Entry 6YW5 (electron microscopy, 2.85 A resolution); this record covers chains II and aa of the 38 polymer chains in the assembly.

Chain II:
Molecule: uS9m
Source organism: Neurospora crassa OR74A
UniProt: Q7S7R6 (RT09_NEUCR); residue numbers follow UniProt; this construct covers 1-315
Chain sequence (315 residues; each row starts with the number of its first residue):
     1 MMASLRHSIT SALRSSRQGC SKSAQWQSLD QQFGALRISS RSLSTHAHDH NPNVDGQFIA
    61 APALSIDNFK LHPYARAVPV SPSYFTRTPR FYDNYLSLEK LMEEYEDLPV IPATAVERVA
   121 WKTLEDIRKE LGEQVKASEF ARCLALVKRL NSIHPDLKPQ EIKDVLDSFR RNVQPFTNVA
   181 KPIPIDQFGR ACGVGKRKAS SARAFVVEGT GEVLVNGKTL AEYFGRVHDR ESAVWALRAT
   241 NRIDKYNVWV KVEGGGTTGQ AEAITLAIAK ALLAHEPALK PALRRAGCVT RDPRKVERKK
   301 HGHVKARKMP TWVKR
Not modelled in the structure: 1-68

Chain aa:
Molecule: 16S rRNA
Source organism: Neurospora crassa OR74A
Sequence (1864 nucleotides; each row starts with the number of its first residue):
     1 GAUGUAAUAA AAAAAAUUUU UUUUAAUUUU AUAUUACAUC AAUAAAAAUA GAUGAGUUUG
    61 GUGAUGGCUC UGAUUGAACA CUGUCCAAAU ACUUGACACA UGCUAAUCGA ACGUUUAAUU
   121 UUGGCCUAAG AAAGGGGUUU CAUCGUGGCU UAAGCUAAGG GGUUUAUUGU GGCUUAAGCU
   181 AAGGUUUAAU CUUUGACUUA AGCGGGUGUU UUAGGGGAAC UUGUGCCCCU AAAACCUCUU
   241 AAUUAAAAGU GGUGUACAGG UGAGUAUAAU AUUUUUUCGC UUAACUUAAA GUGAAGGCAA
   301 AUCCUUCAUA UUGCAAAAGG AUAUCUUAGG CACCUGUUGA AAGGGGCCUA CUUAUAUUAU
   361 AUCCGCUUUA AGAGGAUGAG AAAAGUUUCA GAGAUAGGUA GUUGUUAAGG UCAUGGCUUA
   421 ACAAGCCAAU AAUUCUCUUA GUCGAAGCUG AAAAGGCUGA UCGACCACAU UGGGAAUGAA
   481 AAAAUCCCAA GGCAAAUAGG UACAGCAGUG AGGAAUCUUG GUCAAUGGGC CCACGCCUGA
   541 ACUGGUAACU UGGAGGAAUG AGGGGUCAAC UUUGCAAAUG GAUGAGUGAU CGUUAGAAGA
   601 UCCUUAGUCC CCUGGUCUUC UUGACACAUG AGGUAUAUAC UUCUAGUCCA UAUUGGGGGG
   661 AGACUCCACG UCGAUUUAUC GAGUAAAAUU CUGUAUACAU AUUGAUAAUG ACAAUAUGUA
   721 CAUUUGUCUU GACUAAUUAC GUGCCAGCAG UCGCGGCAAU ACGUAAGAGA CUAGUGUUAA
   781 UCAUCAUAAA UAGGUUUAAA GGGUACUCAG ACGGAAAAAU UCGCCCAAAU AUAGGGGACA
   841 AUUUUUCUAG AGUUUUAUGU AAGAAGGUCG UACUCUAGAG UGGAGAGAUA AAAUUCUGUG
   901 AUACCUAGGG GACGGGUAAA GGCGAAGGCA AUCUUUUAUG UAAAAACUGA CGUCGAAGGA
   961 CGAAGGCAAA GGGAACAAAA AGGAUUAGAU ACCCCAGUAG UCUUUGCAGA CAAUUAUGAA
  1021 UGCCAUAGGU UAGAUUUUUA AUUUAGUCUA UAAAUGAAAG UGUAAGCAUU UCACCUCAAG
  1081 AGUAAGGCGG CAACGCAGGA ACUGAAAUCA CUAGACCGUU UCUGACACCA GCAAUGAAGU
  1141 AUGUUAUUUA AUUCGGUGAC CCACGAAAAA CCUUACCACA AUUUGAAUAU UAAUAAUAAU
  1201 GAUAUUAUUU UUUAUGCUUG AUAUGGCAAG CACUCAAUUU UCCCCUCCCC GUAGGUUUGC
  1261 CGCGGGGGGG GAGAAAAAAG AAAAAUAAUG GAUAAUAUAG UAAAUACCAU AUUCCAACUA
  1321 UAUUUAAUUA UUAAUACAAG UGUUGCACGG CUGUCUUCAG UUGAUGUUGC GAAACUGUGG
  1381 UUCGUUCCAU GGAAUUAACG UAAACCCUUG CUUUAUUUGU AAAUAUUAUA AAGCAGUUCA
  1441 CCUUUAUAUA GGAAAUGAUA AAAGGGAUCA AGACAAGUCA UCAUGGCCUA AAUAUUGUGG
  1501 GCUAUAGACG UGCCACAUUU UCCUAAACAA AGAGAUGCAA AAAUGUGAAU UUUAGCUAAU
  1561 CUCAAAAAAU AGGAUAAAAA UAUACAAGGA UUGUAGUCUG AAAUUCGACU GCAUGAAUAA
  1621 GAAAUUGCUA GUAAUCGUGA AUCACCAUGA CACGGUGAAU AUUCCCUCGG AUUGGUACUA
  1681 ACCACUCGUC ACAUGCUGAA AGGAGUGCGU GCAAUAAGUU UGCUUUUCUG UUAUAAGUAA
  1741 GUAGACAUAU AGGUUUAGAU GUUAUAAUAG GAUCCUUCGU AUGCGCGGCU CUGAUUAGUG
  1801 UUAAGUCGAA AUACGGUUCG UGUAGUGGAA GUUGCACGGG ACUUAUCAAU GUUGAACAAU
  1861 ACGA
Not modelled in the structure: 1-47, 126-236, 327-358, 563-667, 1195-1328
Bound ions: K+ site 1: U58, G753; Mg2+ site 1: U93, G262; K+ site 2: C257, A484; K+ site 3: G262, G264, G441; Mg2+ site 2: A263, G264, G441; Mg2+ site 3: G293, G319; Mg2+ site 4: U402, C417; Mg2+ site 5 near A460 (its only coordinating residue here); Mg2+ site 6: C503, A504; K+ site 4: C523, U526, G527; Mg2+ site 7 near A524 (its only coordinating residue here); Mg2+ site 8 near C534 (its only coordinating residue here); 50 more Mg2+ sites not listed; 14 more K+ sites not listed
Reported in the primary citation:
  - Mg2+ coordination: A1745

How chain II and chain aa interact:
Residue-residue contacts (144):
  Tyr95(II) with A1864(aa), base contact
  Glu99(II) with A1864(aa), hydrogen bond to the base
  Met102(II) with A1864(aa), phosphate contact
  Glu106(II) with G1863(aa), sugar contact
  Val110(II) with G1863(aa), base contact
  Arg128(II) with C1388(aa), salt bridge to the phosphate
  Lys136(II) with A1389(aa), phosphate contact; U1390(aa), salt bridge to the phosphate
  Ala137(II) with C1388(aa), sugar contact; A1389(aa), phosphate contact; A1448(aa), sugar contact; U1449(aa), sugar contact
  Ser138(II) with A1389(aa), hydrogen bond to the phosphate; A1448(aa), sugar contact
  Ala141(II) with A1448(aa), phosphate contact
  Arg142(II) with A1448(aa), salt bridge to the phosphate; A1864(aa), base contact
  Leu146(II) with A1864(aa), base contact
  Arg149(II) with G1863(aa), hydrogen bond to the sugar; A1864(aa), phosphate contact
  Phe176(II) with C1434(aa), phosphate contact; A1435(aa), phosphate contact
  Asn178(II) with G1410(aa), base contact; C1411(aa), hydrogen bond to the sugar; U1412(aa), sugar contact; C1434(aa), hydrogen bond to the base
  Val179(II) with C1411(aa), sugar contact; U1412(aa), sugar contact
  Ala180(II) with C1411(aa), phosphate contact
  Lys181(II) with C1411(aa), phosphate contact; U1412(aa), hydrogen bond to the phosphate
  Gln187(II) with U1424(aa), hydrogen bond to the base
  Cys192(II) with U1426(aa), base contact
  Val194(II) with U1427(aa), sugar contact
  Lys196(II) with G1410(aa), phosphate contact; A1428(aa), salt bridge to the phosphate
  Arg197(II) with G1631(aa), hydrogen bond to the base
  Lys198(II) with G1631(aa), base contact; G1655(aa), salt bridge to the phosphate; U1656(aa), salt bridge to the phosphate; G1657(aa), hydrogen bond to the base
  Ala199(II) with G1654(aa), phosphate contact; G1655(aa), hydrogen bond to the phosphate
  Ser201(II) with U1427(aa), hydrogen bond to the sugar; A1428(aa), phosphate contact
  Arg203(II) with U1426(aa), hydrogen bond to the base; U1427(aa), hydrogen bond to the sugar
  Phe205(II) with A1421(aa), base contact; U1426(aa), base contact
  Lys218(II) with A1527(aa), phosphate contact
  Tyr223(II) with A1527(aa), sugar contact; C1528(aa), sugar contact
  Gly225(II) with U1570(aa), hydrogen bond to the sugar
  Arg226(II) with U1656(aa), phosphate contact; G1657(aa), salt bridge to the phosphate
  Trp249(II) with A1421(aa), base contact
  Lys251(II) with A1421(aa), salt bridge to the phosphate
  Glu253(II) with U1427(aa), sugar contact; A1529(aa), phosphate contact
  Gly254(II) with A1529(aa), hydrogen bond to the phosphate; A1530(aa), phosphate contact
  Gly255(II) with C1528(aa), hydrogen bond to the sugar; A1529(aa), hydrogen bond to the sugar
  Gly256(II) with C1528(aa), sugar contact; G1655(aa), phosphate contact; U1656(aa), phosphate contact
  Thr257(II) with U1656(aa), phosphate contact
  Thr258(II) with U1656(aa), hydrogen bond to the phosphate; G1657(aa), hydrogen bond to the phosphate
  Gly259(II) with U1656(aa), hydrogen bond to the phosphate
  Gln260(II) with C1528(aa), hydrogen bond to the phosphate; A1529(aa), phosphate contact
  Lys270(II) with C1411(aa), salt bridge to the phosphate
  Lys280(II) with U1459(aa), salt bridge to the phosphate; A1460(aa), salt bridge to the phosphate
  Arg284(II) with U1459(aa), salt bridge to the phosphate; A1460(aa), salt bridge to the phosphate; A1461(aa), salt bridge to the phosphate
  Arg285(II) with U1456(aa), hydrogen bond to the phosphate; G1457(aa), salt bridge to the phosphate; A1458(aa), salt bridge to the phosphate
  Val289(II) with A1460(aa), sugar contact
  Thr290(II) with A1460(aa), phosphate contact; A1461(aa), hydrogen bond to the phosphate
  Arg291(II) with U1409(aa), hydrogen bond to the phosphate; G1410(aa), salt bridge to the phosphate; A1460(aa), hydrogen bond to the sugar
  Pro293(II) with A1463(aa), base contact
  Arg294(II) with A1630(aa), sugar contact; G1631(aa), phosphate contact
  Lys295(II) with C1407(aa), sugar contact; U1408(aa), hydrogen bond to the sugar; G1631(aa), sugar contact
  Val296(II) with G1631(aa), sugar contact; U1632(aa), phosphate contact; G1655(aa), phosphate contact
  Glu297(II) with G1464(aa), sugar contact; G1631(aa), phosphate contact; U1632(aa), hydrogen bond to the phosphate
  Arg298(II) with G1466(aa), sugar contact; A1652(aa), salt bridge to the phosphate; C1653(aa), phosphate contact
  Lys299(II) with C1651(aa), salt bridge to the phosphate; A1652(aa), phosphate contact; C1653(aa), hydrogen bond to the phosphate
  Lys300(II) with G1465(aa), hydrogen bond to the phosphate; G1466(aa), salt bridge to the phosphate; A1652(aa), phosphate contact
  His301(II) with A1467(aa), salt bridge to the phosphate; C1651(aa), phosphate contact; A1652(aa), salt bridge to the phosphate
  Gly302(II) with C1651(aa), hydrogen bond to the phosphate
  His303(II) with C1651(aa), phosphate contact
  Lys305(II) with A1633(aa), salt bridge to the phosphate; A1634(aa), salt bridge to the phosphate; U1635(aa), hydrogen bond to the base
  Ala306(II) with A1633(aa), phosphate contact
  Arg307(II) with G1465(aa), sugar contact; C1628(aa), sugar contact; U1629(aa), salt bridge to the phosphate; A1630(aa), salt bridge to the phosphate; U1632(aa), phosphate contact; A1633(aa), hydrogen bond to the phosphate
  Lys308(II) with G1627(aa), sugar contact; A1633(aa), hydrogen bond to the phosphate; A1634(aa), salt bridge to the phosphate
  Met309(II) with G1627(aa), hydrogen bond to the sugar; C1628(aa), phosphate contact
  Pro310(II) with G1627(aa), sugar contact
  Thr311(II) with U1511(aa), phosphate contact; G1512(aa), hydrogen bond to the phosphate; U1626(aa), sugar contact
  Trp312(II) with A1159(aa), hydrogen bond to the phosphate; C1160(aa), hydrogen bond to the phosphate; U1626(aa), sugar contact; G1627(aa), phosphate contact
  Val313(II) with C1162(aa), base contact; G1510(aa), phosphate contact; U1511(aa), phosphate contact
  Lys314(II) with G1158(aa), hydrogen bond to the sugar; A1159(aa), sugar contact
  Arg315(II) with G1158(aa), sugar contact; C1161(aa), base contact; C1162(aa), hydrogen bond to the base
Also at the interface, not in a pair above, chain II (75 interface residues in all): Ala145, Arg190, Glu222, Pro281
Also at the interface, not in a pair above, chain aa (65 interface residues in all): U1420, A1422, G1433, A1526

Overview:
75 residues of chain II and 65 residues of chain aa are in contact, with 39 hydrogen bonds and 27 salt
bridges. Polar pairs include Glu99(II)-A1864(aa), Asn178(II)-C1434(aa) and Gln187(II)-U1424(aa). U58(aa) and
G753(aa) form the K+ site 1. U93(aa) and G262(aa) form the Mg2+ site 1. The paper reports Mg2+ coordination by
A1745(aa).
Chain II is uS9m and chain aa is 16S rRNA, both from Neurospora crassa OR74A; the structure, The structure of
the small subunit of the mitoribosome from Neurospora crassa, was determined by electron microscopy, deposited
together with 6YWE, 6YWS, 6YWV, 6YWX and 6YWY.
